2ZMA - chain A; structure by X-ray diffraction, 1.51 A resolution.

Chain A:
Molecule: 6-aminohexanoate-dimer hydrolase
Organism: Flavobacterium sp
Notes: EC 3.5.1.46
UniProt: chimeric construct of P07061, P07062: residues 1-21 from P07061 (NYLB_FLASK) positions 1-21 (same numbers); residues 22-392 from P07062 positions 22-392 (same numbers)
Sequence (392 residues; numbered 1 to 392; the number before each row is that of its first residue):
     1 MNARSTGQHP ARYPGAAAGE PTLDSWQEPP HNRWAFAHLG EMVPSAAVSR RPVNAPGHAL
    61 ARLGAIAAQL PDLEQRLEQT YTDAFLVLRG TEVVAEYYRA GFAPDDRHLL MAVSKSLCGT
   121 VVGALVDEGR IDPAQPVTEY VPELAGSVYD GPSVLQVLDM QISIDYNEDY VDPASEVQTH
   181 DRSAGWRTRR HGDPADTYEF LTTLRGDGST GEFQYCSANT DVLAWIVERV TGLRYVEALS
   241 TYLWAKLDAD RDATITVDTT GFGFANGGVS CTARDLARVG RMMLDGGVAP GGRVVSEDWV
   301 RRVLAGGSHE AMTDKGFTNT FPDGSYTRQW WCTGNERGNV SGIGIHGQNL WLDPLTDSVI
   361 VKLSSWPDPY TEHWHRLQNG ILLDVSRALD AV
Not modelled in the structure: 1-4, 53-56
Differences from the reference sequence: engineered mutation A112 (Ser in P07062), D181 (Gly in P07062), N266 (His in P07062), Y370 (Asp in P07062)
Residues lining bound ligands:
  - 6-aminohexanoic acid (ACA), molecule 1: M111, A112, K115, E168, Y170, V177, D181, W186, Y215, S217, F264, N266, G267, I343, G344, I345
  - 6-aminohexanoic acid (ACA), molecule 2: M111, A112, K115, E168, Y170, V177, D181, W186, Y215, S217, F264, N266, G267, D314, F317, W331, I343, G344, I345, Y370, H375
  - 6-aminohexanoic acid (ACA), molecule 3: A112, Y170, Y215, D314, F317, W331, I343, G344, I345, Y370, H375

Overview:
Bound to chain A: 3 copies of 6-aminohexanoic acid.
Chain A is 6-aminohexanoate-dimer hydrolase (Flavobacterium sp); the structure, Crystal Structure of
6-Aminohexanoate-dimer Hydrolase S112A/G181D/H266N/D370Y Mutant with Substrate, was determined by X-ray
diffraction (same publication as 2ZM0, 2ZM7 and 2E8I).
